Entry 8PPR (electron microscopy, 3.00 A resolution); this record covers chains D and G of the 8 polymer chains in the assembly.

# Chain D
Protein: Kinetochore-associated protein DSN1 homolog
From: Homo sapiens
UniProt: Q9H410 (DSN1_HUMAN); numbering as in UniProt (aligned over 1-356)
Amino-acid sequence (356 residues; each row starts with the number of its first residue):
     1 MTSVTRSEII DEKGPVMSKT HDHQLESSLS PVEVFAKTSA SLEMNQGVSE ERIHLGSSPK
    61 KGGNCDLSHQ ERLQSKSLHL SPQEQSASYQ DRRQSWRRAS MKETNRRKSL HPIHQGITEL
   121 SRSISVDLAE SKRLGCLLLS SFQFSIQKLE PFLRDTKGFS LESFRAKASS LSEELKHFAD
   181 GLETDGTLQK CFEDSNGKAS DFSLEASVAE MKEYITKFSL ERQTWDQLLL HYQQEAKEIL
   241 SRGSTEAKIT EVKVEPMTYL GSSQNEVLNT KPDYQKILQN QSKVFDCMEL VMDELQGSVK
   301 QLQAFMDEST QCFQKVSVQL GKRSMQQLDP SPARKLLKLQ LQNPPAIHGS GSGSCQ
Disordered / not traced: 1-92, 341-356
Swiss-Prot annotation at these positions:
  - modified residue (Phosphoserine): S28, S30, S58, S77, S81, S109, S125, S331
  - cross-link: K253 (Glycyl lysine isopeptide (Lys-Gly) (interchain with G-Cter in SUMO2))
From the paper describing this entry:
  - post-translational modification sites: S100, S109 (citing earlier work)
  - mutagenesis - S100D/S109D (25-fold): increased binding to CENP-C2-22
  - mutagenesis - P332W/R334A/L336R: decreased binding to NDC80C

# Chain G
Protein: Kinetochore protein Spc25
From: Homo sapiens
UniProt: Q9HBM1 (SPC25_HUMAN); numbering as in UniProt (aligned over 1-224)
Amino-acid sequence (224 residues; numbered 1 to 224; the number before each row is that of its first residue):
     1 MVEDELALFD KSINEFWNKF KSTDTSCQMA GLRDTYKDSI KAFAEKLSVK LKEEERMVEM
    61 FLEYQNQISR QNKLIQEKKD NLLKLIAEVK GKKQELEVLT ANIQDLKEEY SRKKETISTA
   121 NKANAERLKR LQKSADLYKD RLGLEIRKIY GEKLQFIFTN IDPKNPESPF MFSLHLNEAR
   181 DYEVSDSAPH LEGLAEFQEN VRKTNNFSAF LANVRKAFTA TVYN
Disordered / not traced: 1-79
Swiss-Prot annotation at these positions:
  - modified residue: S12 (Phosphoserine)

# How chain D and chain G interact
Contacting residue pairs - 15 pairs, chain D then chain G:
  S331(D) - Y182(G)  hydrogen bond
  A333(D) - Y182(G)  hydrophobic
  A333(D) - F207(G)  hydrophobic
  R334(D) - L176(G)
  R334(D) - R180(G)  hydrogen bond (side chain-backbone)
  R334(D) - Y182(G)  hydrogen bond
  L336(D) - K148(G)  hydrogen bond (backbone-side chain)
  L336(D) - L154(G)  hydrophobic
  L337(D) - K148(G)  hydrogen bond (backbone-side chain)
  L337(D) - E152(G)
  L337(D) - K153(G)
  L337(D) - L154(G)
  L337(D) - H175(G)
  L337(D) - L176(G)
  L339(D) - K148(G)  hydrogen bond (backbone-side chain)
Also at the interface, not in a pair above, chain D (7 interface residues in all): K338
Also at the interface, not in a pair above, chain G (11 interface residues in all): L174, D181

# Summary
The interface between chain D and chain G involves 7 residues on one side and 11 on the other; the contacts
include 6 hydrogen bonds. Polar pairs include S331(D)-Y182(G), R334(D)-R180(G) and R334(D)-Y182(G). From the
paper: S100D/S109D of chain D increase binding to CENP-C2-22; modification sites S100(D) and S109(D).
Chain D is Kinetochore-associated protein DSN1 homolog and chain G is Kinetochore protein Spc25, both from
Homo sapiens; the structure, Structure of the human outer kinetochore KMN network complex, was determined by
electron microscopy.
